PDB entry 6HOW | X-ray diffraction, 1.92 A resolution | chains A and C of the 4 polymer chains in the assembly

== Chain A (and C) ==
Molecule: Pteridine reductase
Source organism: Trypanosoma brucei brucei
Notes: chain C of this document is another copy of the same molecule, construct and numbering; everything in this record applies to it too
UniProt: O76290 (O76290_TRYBB); residues 1-268 here = UniProt positions 1-268
Amino-acid sequence (288 residues; numbered -19 to 268; the number before each row is that of its first residue; numbers below 1 keep their minus sign (Met-19 is residue -19)):
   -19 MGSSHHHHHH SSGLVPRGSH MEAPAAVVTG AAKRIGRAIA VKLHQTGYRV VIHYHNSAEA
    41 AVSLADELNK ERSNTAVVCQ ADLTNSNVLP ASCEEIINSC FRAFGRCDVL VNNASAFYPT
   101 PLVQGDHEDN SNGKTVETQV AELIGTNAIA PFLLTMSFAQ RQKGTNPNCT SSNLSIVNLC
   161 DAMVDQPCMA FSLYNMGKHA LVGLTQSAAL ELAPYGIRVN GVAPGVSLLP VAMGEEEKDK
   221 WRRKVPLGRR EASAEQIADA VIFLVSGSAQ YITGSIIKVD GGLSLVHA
Not modelled in the structure: -19 to 1, 104-113, 143-151 (chain C: -19 to 1, 104-113, 143-150, 208-217)
Sequence notes: initiating methionine (-19); expression tag (-18 to 0)
Small-molecule neighbours:
  - GJQ ((2R)-1-(3,4-dichlorophenyl)-2-(4-nitrophenyl)-2H-1,3,5-triazine-4,6-diamine): Arg14, Ser95, Ala96, Phe97, Asp161, Tyr174, Val206, Ser207, Leu208, Leu209, Pro210, Met213, Trp221
  - NADP (NAP; NADP nicotinamide-adenine-dinucleotide phosphate): Gly10, Arg14, Ile15, Gly16, His33, Tyr34, His35, Asn36, Ser37, Ala61, Asp62, Leu63, Thr64, Asn93, Ala94, Ser95, Ala96, Thr126, Asn127, Leu159, Cys160, Asp161, Tyr174, Lys178, Pro204, Gly205, Val206, Ser207

== Chain A / chain C interface ==
Contacting residue pairs (55):
  Gln186(A) - Leu265(C)
  Ala189(A) - Leu265(C)  hydrophobic
  Leu190(A) - Val266(C)  hydrophobic
  Ala193(A) - Pro226(C)
  Ala193(A) - Leu227(C)  hydrophobic
  Arg198(A) - Leu227(C)
  Val206(A) - Tyr251(C)
  Val225(A) - Tyr251(C)
  Pro226(A) - Leu190(C)  hydrophobic
  Pro226(A) - Ala193(C)
  Leu227(A) - Ala193(C)
  Leu227(A) - Arg198(C)
  Leu227(A) - Gln250(C)
  Leu227(A) - Tyr251(C)  hydrophobic
  Arg230(A) - Tyr251(C)  hydrogen bond (backbone-side chain)
  Glu231(A) - Tyr251(C)
  Ala232(A) - Tyr251(C)  hydrogen bond (backbone-side chain)
  Gln236(A) - Gln250(C)  hydrogen bond
  Gln236(A) - Tyr251(C)
  Asp239(A) - Ser248(C)
  Phe243(A) - Phe243(C)  hydrophobic
  Ser248(A) - Asp239(C)
  Gln250(A) - Leu227(C)
  Tyr251(A) - Val206(C)
  Tyr251(A) - Val225(C)
  Tyr251(A) - Leu227(C)  hydrophobic
  Tyr251(A) - Arg230(C)  hydrogen bond (side chain-backbone)
  Tyr251(A) - Glu231(C)
  Tyr251(A) - Ala232(C)  hydrogen bond (side chain-backbone)
  Tyr251(A) - Gln236(C)
  Tyr251(A) - Val259(C)
  Tyr251(A) - Asp260(C)
  Tyr251(A) - Gly261(C)  hydrogen bond (backbone-backbone)
  Ile252(A) - Lys258(C)
  Thr253(A) - Leu227(C)
  Thr253(A) - Gly261(C)
  Thr253(A) - Gly262(C)
  Gly254(A) - Lys258(C)  hydrogen bond (backbone-side chain)
  Gly254(A) - Leu265(C)
  Ser255(A) - Lys258(C)  hydrogen bond (side chain-backbone)
  Ile257(A) - Ile252(C)  hydrophobic
  Ile257(A) - Ile257(C)  hydrophobic
  Lys258(A) - Ile252(C)
  Lys258(A) - Gly254(C)  hydrogen bond (side chain-backbone)
  Lys258(A) - Ser255(C)  hydrogen bond (backbone-side chain)
  Val259(A) - Tyr251(C)
  Asp260(A) - Tyr251(C)
  Asp260(A) - Thr253(C)
  Gly261(A) - Tyr251(C)  hydrogen bond (backbone-backbone)
  Gly261(A) - Thr253(C)
  Gly262(A) - Thr253(C)
  Leu265(A) - Gln186(C)
  Leu265(A) - Ala189(C)  hydrophobic
  Leu265(A) - Gly254(C)
  Val266(A) - Leu190(C)  hydrophobic
Interface residues without a listed pair, chain A (33 interface residues in all): Pro194, Ala240, Gly247
Interface residues without a listed pair, chain C (33 interface residues in all): Pro194, Ala240, Gly247

== Overview ==
Chain A and chain C each contribute 33 residues to their interface, with 11 hydrogen bonds. Polar pairs
include Arg230(A)-Tyr251(C), Ala232(A)-Tyr251(C) and Gln236(A)-Gln250(C). Bound to chain A: NADP and compound
GJQ.
Chain A and chain C are both Pteridine reductase (Trypanosoma brucei brucei); the structure, Trypanosoma
brucei PTR1 in complex with the triazine inhibitor 2a (F219), was determined by X-ray diffraction together
with 6HNC and 6HNR from the same study.
